Entry 5W1X (X-ray diffraction, 3.37 A resolution); this record covers chains A and C of the 5 polymer chains in the assembly.

# Chain A (and C)
Protein: Major capsid protein L1
Source organism: Human papillomavirus type 18
Notes: chain C of this document is another copy of the same molecule, construct and numbering; everything in this record applies to it too
UniProtKB: Q5G244 (Q5G244_HPV18); residues 21-474 here correspond to UniProt positions 72-525 (UniProt number = residue number + 51)
Chain sequence (427 residues; row label = number of the first residue in the row; note: 28 numbers in that range are skipped by the numbering (no residue carries them; nothing is unmodelled there)):
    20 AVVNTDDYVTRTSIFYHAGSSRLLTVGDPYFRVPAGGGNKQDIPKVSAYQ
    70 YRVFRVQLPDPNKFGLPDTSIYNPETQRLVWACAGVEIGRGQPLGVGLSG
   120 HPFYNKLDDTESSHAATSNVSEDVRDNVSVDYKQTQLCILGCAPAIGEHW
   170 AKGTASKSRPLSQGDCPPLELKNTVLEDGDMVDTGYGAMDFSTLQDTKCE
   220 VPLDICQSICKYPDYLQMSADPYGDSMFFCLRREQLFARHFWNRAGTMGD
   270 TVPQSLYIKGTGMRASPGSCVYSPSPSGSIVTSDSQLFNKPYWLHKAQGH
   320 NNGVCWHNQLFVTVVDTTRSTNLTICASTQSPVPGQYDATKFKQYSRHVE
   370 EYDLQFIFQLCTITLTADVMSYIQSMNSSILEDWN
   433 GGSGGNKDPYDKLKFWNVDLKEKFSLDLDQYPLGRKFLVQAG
Not modelled in the structure: 433-437
Construct notes: expression tag (20); engineered mutation D47 (Asn98 in Q5G244), S175 (Cys226 in Q5G244), Q393 (His444 in Q5G244); linker (433-437)

# Chain A / chain C interface
Pairs across the interface - 8 pairs, chain A then chain C:
  P353(A) with I277(C)
  G354(A) with I277(C); K278(C)
  Q355(A) with K278(C); G279(C); T280(C)
  Y356(A) with I277(C); K278(C), hydrogen bond (backbone-backbone)

# Summary
The chain A/chain C interface involves 4 residues from each chain; the contacts include 1 hydrogen bond. Its
one hydrogen bond, Y356(A)-K278(C), is backbone to backbone.
Both chains are Major capsid protein L1 (Human papillomavirus type 18). Entry 5W1X (Crystal Structure of
Humanpapillomavirus18 (HPV18) Capsid L1 Pentamers Bound to Heparin Oligosaccharides) was determined by X-ray
diffraction, deposited together with 5W1O.
